PDB entry 3HVR | X-ray diffraction, 3.21 A resolution | chains A and C of the 3 polymer chains in the assembly

[Chain A]
Protein: Argonaute
Source organism: Thermus thermophilus
Reference sequence: Q746M7 (Q746M7_THET2); residue numbers follow UniProt; this construct covers 1-685
Chain sequence (685 residues; numbered 1 to 685; the number before each row is that of its first residue):
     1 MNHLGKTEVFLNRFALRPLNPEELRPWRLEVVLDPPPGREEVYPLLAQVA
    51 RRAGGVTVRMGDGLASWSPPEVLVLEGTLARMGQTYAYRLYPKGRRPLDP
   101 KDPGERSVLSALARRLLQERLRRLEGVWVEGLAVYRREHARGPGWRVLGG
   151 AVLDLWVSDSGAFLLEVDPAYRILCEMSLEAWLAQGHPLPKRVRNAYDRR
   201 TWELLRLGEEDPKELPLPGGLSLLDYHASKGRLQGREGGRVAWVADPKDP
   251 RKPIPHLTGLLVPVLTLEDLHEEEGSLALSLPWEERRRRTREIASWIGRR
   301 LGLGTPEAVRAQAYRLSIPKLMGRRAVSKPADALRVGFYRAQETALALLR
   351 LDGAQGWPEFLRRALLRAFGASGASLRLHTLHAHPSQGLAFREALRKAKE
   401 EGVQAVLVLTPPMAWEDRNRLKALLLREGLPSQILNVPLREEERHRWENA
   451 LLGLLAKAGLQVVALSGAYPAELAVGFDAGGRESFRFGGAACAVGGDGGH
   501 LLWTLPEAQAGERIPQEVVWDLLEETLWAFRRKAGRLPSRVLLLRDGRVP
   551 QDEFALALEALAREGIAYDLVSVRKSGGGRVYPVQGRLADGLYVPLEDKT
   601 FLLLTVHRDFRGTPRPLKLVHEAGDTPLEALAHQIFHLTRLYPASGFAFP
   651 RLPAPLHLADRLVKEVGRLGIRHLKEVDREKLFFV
Not modelled in the structure: 1-2, 219-220, 247-251, 257, 270-278, 497-499, 608-610
Small-molecule neighbours:
  - Mg2+ (MG), molecule 1: Gln433, Lys457, Val685
  - Mg2+ (MG), molecule 2: Asp478, Ala479, Glu512, Asp546
  - Mg2+ (MG), molecule 3: Asp478, Asp546, Lys575, Asp660, Lys664
UniProt features mapped onto this chain:
  - active site: Asp478, Glu512, Asp546, Asp660
  - binding site (Mn(2+)): Asp478, Asp546, Asp660, Val685
From the paper describing this entry:
  - Mg2+ coordination: Asp478, Asp546
  - catalytic residues: Asp478, Asp546, Asp660

[Chain C]
Molecule: 21-nt DNA strand
Sequence (21 nucleotides; row label = number of the first residue in the row):
     1 TGAGGTAGTAGGTTGTATAGT
Not modelled in the structure: 17-21
Small-molecule neighbours: Mg2+ (MG): DT1, DG2, DA3

[How chain A and chain C interact]
Residue-residue contacts (57; chain A residue first):
  Tyr43(A) - DT16(C)  base contact
  Ala170(A) - DG8(C)  phosphate contact
  Tyr171(A) - DG8(C)  hydrogen bond to the phosphate
  Arg172(A) - DT9(C)  salt bridge to the phosphate
  Arg172(A) - DA10(C)  salt bridge to the phosphate
  Ile173(A) - DG8(C)  phosphate contact
  Ile173(A) - DT9(C)  hydrogen bond to the phosphate
  Thr201(A) - DA10(C)  phosphate contact
  Thr201(A) - DG11(C)  hydrogen bond to the phosphate
  Leu265(A) - DT9(C)  sugar contact
  Thr266(A) - DT9(C)  sugar contact
  Ser280(A) - DA7(C)  sugar contact
  Arg286(A) - DA7(C)  salt bridge to the phosphate
  Pro412(A) - DT1(C)  base contact
  Met413(A) - DT1(C)  hydrogen bond to the base
  Ala414(A) - DT1(C)  base contact
  Trp415(A) - DT1(C)  base contact
  Arg418(A) - DT1(C)  salt bridge to the phosphate
  Lys422(A) - DT1(C)  salt bridge to the phosphate
  Ser432(A) - DT1(C)  phosphate contact
  Gln433(A) - DT1(C)  hydrogen bond to the phosphate
  Ile434(A) - DT1(C)  hydrogen bond to the phosphate
  Ile434(A) - DG2(C)  sugar contact
  Leu435(A) - DG2(C)  phosphate contact
  Asn436(A) - DT1(C)  base contact
  Asn436(A) - DG2(C)  hydrogen bond to the phosphate
  His445(A) - DG2(C)  base contact
  Arg446(A) - DG2(C)  salt bridge to the phosphate
  Asn449(A) - DG2(C)  hydrogen bond to the base
  Asn449(A) - DA3(C)  hydrogen bond to the sugar
  Lys457(A) - DT1(C)  salt bridge to the phosphate
  Arg486(A) - DT13(C)  sugar contact
  Gly511(A) - DT14(C)  phosphate contact
  Glu512(A) - DT13(C)  hydrogen bond to the phosphate
  Glu512(A) - DT14(C)  hydrogen bond to the phosphate
  Arg513(A) - DT14(C)  hydrogen bond to the phosphate
  Arg513(A) - DG15(C)  salt bridge to the phosphate
  Pro550(A) - DG15(C)  phosphate contact
  Gln551(A) - DG15(C)  hydrogen bond to the phosphate
  Arg580(A) - DA7(C)  salt bridge to the phosphate
  Thr613(A) - DT6(C)  phosphate contact
  Thr613(A) - DA7(C)  phosphate contact
  Arg615(A) - DT6(C)  hydrogen bond to the phosphate
  Arg615(A) - DA7(C)  phosphate contact
  Tyr642(A) - DG4(C)  phosphate contact
  Ala644(A) - DA3(C)  sugar contact
  Phe647(A) - DG2(C)  base contact
  Ala648(A) - DG4(C)  sugar contact
  Phe649(A) - DG4(C)  phosphate contact
  Pro650(A) - DG4(C)  phosphate contact
  Pro650(A) - DG5(C)  phosphate contact
  Arg651(A) - DG5(C)  hydrogen bond to the phosphate
  Arg651(A) - DT6(C)  salt bridge to the phosphate
  His657(A) - DG4(C)  salt bridge to the phosphate
  Arg661(A) - DG4(C)  salt bridge to the phosphate
  Val685(A) - DT1(C)  phosphate contact
  Val685(A) - DA3(C)  phosphate contact
Interface residues without a listed pair, chain A (47 interface residues in all): Leu281, Gly612, Pro614

[Summary]
47 residues of chain A and 15 residues of chain C are in contact, with 15 hydrogen bonds and 12 salt bridges.
Among the polar pairs are Met413(A)-DT1(C), Asn449(A)-DG2(C) and Asn449(A)-DA3(C). One Mg2+ molecule is bound
between chain A and chain C. The paper reports catalytic residues Asp478(A), Asp546(A) and Asp660(A); Mg2+
coordination by Asp478(A) and Asp546(A).
Here chain A is Argonaute (Thermus thermophilus) and chain C is a 21-nt DNA strand. Entry 3HVR (Crystal
structure of T. thermophilus Argonaute complexed with DNA guide strand and 19-nt RNA target strand ...) was
determined by X-ray diffraction (same publication as 3HJF, 3HK2, 3HM9, 3HO1 and 3HXM).
